Entry 7VY3 (electron microscopy, 2.63 A resolution); this record covers chains M and V of the 25 polymer chains in the assembly.

[Chain M]
Protein: Reaction center protein M chain
Organism: Rhodobacter sphaeroides f. sp. denitrificans
UniProt: A0A7Z6QV86 (A0A7Z6QV86_CERSP); residues 1-307 here correspond to UniProt positions 2-308 (UniProt number = residue number + 1)
Chain sequence (307 residues; each row starts with the number of its first residue):
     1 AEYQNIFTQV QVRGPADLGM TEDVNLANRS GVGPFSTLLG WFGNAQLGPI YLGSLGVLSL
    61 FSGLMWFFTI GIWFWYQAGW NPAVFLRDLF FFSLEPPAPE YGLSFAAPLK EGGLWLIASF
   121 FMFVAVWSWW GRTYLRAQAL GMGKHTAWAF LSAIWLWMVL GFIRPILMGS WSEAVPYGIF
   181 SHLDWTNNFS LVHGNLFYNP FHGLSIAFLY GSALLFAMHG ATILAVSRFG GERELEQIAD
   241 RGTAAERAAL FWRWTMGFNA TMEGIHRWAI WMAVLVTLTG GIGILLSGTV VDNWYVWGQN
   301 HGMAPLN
Unresolved in the structure: 307
Metal / ion sites: Fe ion: His219, Glu234, His266 (shared with 2 residues of chain L)
Ligand contacts:
  - bacteriochlorophyll a (BCL), molecule 1: Trp66, Phe67, Leu89, Met122, Trp157, Leu160, Val175, Ile179, His182, Leu183, Trp185, Thr186
  - bacteriochlorophyll a (BCL), molecule 2: Trp66, Met122, Val126, Phe150, Ala153, Ile154, Leu156, Trp157, Leu160, Trp185, Thr186, Asn187, Phe189, Ser190, Leu196, Phe197, His202, Ser205, Ile206, Leu209, Tyr210, Val276, Thr277, Gly280, Gly281, Ile284
  - bacteriochlorophyll a (BCL), molecule 3: Thr186, Phe197, Tyr210
  - bacteriochlorophyll a (BCL), molecule 4: Phe197, His202, Gly203, Leu204, Ile206, Ala207, Tyr210, Gly211, Leu214
  - bacteriopheophytin a (BPH), molecule 1: Ser59, Gly63, Leu64, Trp66, Phe67, Ala125, Val126, Trp129, Thr133, Thr146, Ala149, Phe150, Ala153, Ala273, Val274, Thr277
  - bacteriopheophytin a (BPH), molecule 2: Tyr210, Ala213, Leu214, Ala217, Met218, Trp252, Thr255, Met256
  - phosphatidylethanolamine (PTY): Phe208, Arg253, Met256, Gly257, Phe258, Trp268, Trp271, Met272, Leu275
  - spheroidene (SPO): Trp66, Phe67, Phe68, Ile70, Gly71, Ile72, Phe74, Trp75, Phe85, Leu89, Phe105, Trp115, Leu116, Ser119, Phe120, Met122, Phe123, Trp157, Met158, Leu160, Gly161, Phe162, Trp171, Val175, Pro176, Tyr177, Gly178, Ile179, His182
  - ubiquinone-10 (U10), molecule 1: Leu86, Arg87, Leu89, Phe90, Phe91, Ile179, Phe180
  - ubiquinone-10 (U10), molecule 2: Leu214, Leu215, Met218, His219, Thr222, Ile223, Ala245, Ala248, Ala249, Trp252, Met256, Phe258, Asn259, Ala260, Thr261, Met262, Ile265, Trp268, Met272

[Chain V]
Protein: Antenna pigment protein alpha chain
Organism: Rhodobacter sphaeroides f. sp. denitrificans
UniProt: A0A7Z6W8S0 (A0A7Z6W8S0_CERSP); numbering as in UniProt (aligned over 1-54)
Chain sequence (54 residues; numbered 1 to 54; the number before each row is that of its first residue):
     1 MSKFYKIWMI FDPRRVFVAQ GVFLFLLAVM IHLILLSTPS YNWLEISAAK YNRV
Unresolved in the structure: 1-2
Modified residues: Met1 (N-formylmethionine; FME)
Ligand contacts:
  - bacteriochlorophyll a (BCL), molecule 1: Phe4, Val16, Gln20, Phe23, Ile31
  - bacteriochlorophyll a (BCL), molecule 2: Gly21, Leu24, Phe25, Ala28, His32, Leu35, Tyr41, Trp43
  - bacteriochlorophyll a (BCL), molecule 3: Leu24, Leu27, Ala28, Ile31, His32, Leu35, Tyr41
  - spheroidene (SPO), molecule 1: Phe4, Lys6, Ile7, Ile10
  - spheroidene (SPO), molecule 2: Phe17, Gln20, Phe23, Leu24, Leu27, Met30, Ile31, Ile34
  - spheroidene (SPO), molecule 3: Gln20, Lys50, Tyr51
  - spheroidene (SPO), molecule 4: Phe25, Ala28, Val29, His32, Leu33, Leu36, Trp43

[Chain M / chain V interface]
Pairs across the interface - 24 pairs, chain M then chain V:
  Asn25(M) - Arg14(V)
  Asn28(M) - Arg15(V)  hydrogen bond (backbone-side chain)
  Leu52(M) - Arg15(V)  hydrogen bond (backbone-side chain)
  Ser54(M) - Val18(V)
  Val57(M) - Ala19(V)  hydrophobic
  Leu58(M) - Val22(V)  hydrophobic
  Phe61(M) - Val22(V)  hydrophobic
  Phe61(M) - Phe23(V)  hydrophobic
  Phe61(M) - Leu26(V)  hydrophobic
  Ser62(M) - Leu26(V)
  Phe105(M) - Leu33(V)  hydrophobic
  Phe105(M) - Leu36(V)
  Phe105(M) - Ser37(V)
  Ala106(M) - Leu36(V)
  Ala106(M) - Asn42(V)
  Ala107(M) - Ser37(V)  hydrogen bond (backbone-side chain)
  Pro108(M) - Ser37(V)
  Leu109(M) - Ile34(V)  hydrophobic
  Leu109(M) - Ser37(V)
  Ile117(M) - Leu33(V)  hydrophobic
  Ile117(M) - Ile34(V)  hydrophobic
  Phe120(M) - Phe25(V)  hydrophobic
  Phe120(M) - Leu26(V)  hydrophobic
  Phe120(M) - Val29(V)  hydrophobic
Interface residues without a listed pair, chain M (19 interface residues in all): Ala27, Gly113, Phe121, Val124
Interface residues without a listed pair, chain V (17 interface residues in all): Asp12, Met30, Glu45

[In short]
Chain M and chain V form an interface of 19 and 17 residues respectively; the contacts include 3 hydrogen
bonds. Polar contacts include Asn28(M)-Arg15(V), Leu52(M)-Arg15(V) and Ala107(M)-Ser37(V). Chain M binds 4
copies of bacteriochlorophyll a, bacteriopheophytin a, ubiquinone-10, spheroidene and
phosphatidylethanolamine.
Chain M is Reaction center protein M chain and chain V is Antenna pigment protein alpha chain, both from
Rhodobacter sphaeroides f. sp. denitrificans; the structure, Structure of photosynthetic LH1-rc super-complex
of rhodobacter sphaeroides lacking protein-U, was determined by electron microscopy (same publication as
7VY2).
